PDB entry 9C4R | X-ray diffraction, 2.84 A resolution | chain A

[Chain A]
Molecule: Acetolactate synthase, chloroplastic
Source organism: Arabidopsis thaliana
Notes: EC 2.2.1.6
UniProt: P17597 (ILVB_ARATH); residues 86-667 here = UniProt positions 86-667
Amino-acid sequence (590 residues; each row starts with the number of its first residue):
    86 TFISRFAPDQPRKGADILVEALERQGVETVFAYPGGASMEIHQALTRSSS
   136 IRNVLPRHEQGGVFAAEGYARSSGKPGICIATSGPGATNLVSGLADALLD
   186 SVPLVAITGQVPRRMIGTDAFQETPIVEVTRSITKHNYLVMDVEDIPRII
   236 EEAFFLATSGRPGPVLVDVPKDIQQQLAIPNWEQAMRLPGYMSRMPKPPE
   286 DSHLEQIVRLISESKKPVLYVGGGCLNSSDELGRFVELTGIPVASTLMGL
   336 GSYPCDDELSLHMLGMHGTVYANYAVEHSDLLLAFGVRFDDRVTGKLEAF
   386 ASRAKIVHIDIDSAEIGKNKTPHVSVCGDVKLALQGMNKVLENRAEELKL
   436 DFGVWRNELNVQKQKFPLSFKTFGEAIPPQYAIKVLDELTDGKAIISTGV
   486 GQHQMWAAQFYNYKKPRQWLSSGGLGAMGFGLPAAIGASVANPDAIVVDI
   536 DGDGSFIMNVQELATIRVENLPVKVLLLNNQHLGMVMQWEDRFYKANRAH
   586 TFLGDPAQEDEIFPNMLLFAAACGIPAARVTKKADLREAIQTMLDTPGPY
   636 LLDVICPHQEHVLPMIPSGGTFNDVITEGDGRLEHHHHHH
Unresolved in the structure: 668-675
Construct notes: expression tag (668-675)
Modified positions: Cys-340 (3-sulfinoalanine; CSD)
Swiss-Prot annotation at these positions:
  - binding site (thiamine diphosphate): Glu-144, Gln-207, Gln-487, His-488, Gly-511 to Met-513, Asp-538 to Ser-540, Asn-565 to Met-570
  - binding site (FAD): Ser-186, Arg-246, Gly-308, Thr-331, Leu-332, Leu-349 to His-352, Gly-371 to Asp-375, Asp-395, Ile-396, Asp-414, Val-415, Gly-508, Gly-509
  - binding site ((R)-imazaquin): Lys-220, Arg-246
  - binding site (chlorimuron-ethyl): Lys-256, Asp-376, Arg-377, Trp-574, Ser-653
  - binding site (Mg(2+)): Asp-538, Asn-565, His-567
  - modified residue: Cys-340 (Cysteine sulfinic acid (-SO2H))
  - mutagenesis: Ala-122 (A122V: Reduced catalytic activity. Resistant to imidazolinone herbicides but not to sulfonylurea herbicides), Met-124 (M124E: Reduced catalytic activity. Resistant to imidazolinone herbicides and reduced sensitivity to sulfonylurea herbicides; M124I: No effect on catalytic activity ...), Pro-197 (P197S: In csr1-1/GH50; resistant to sulfonylurea but not to imidazolinone herbicides), Arg-199 (R199A/E: No effect on catalytic activity. Resistant to imidazolinone herbicides but not to sulfonylurea herbicides), Trp-574 (W574L: Increased catalytic activity. Resistant to imidazolinone and sulfonylurea herbicides; W574S: Slightly decreased catalytic activity. Resistant to imidazolinone and sulfonylurea herbicides), Ser-653 (S653A: No effect on catalytic activity or sensitivity to herbicides; S653F: No effect on catalytic activity. Resistant to imidazolinone herbicides and also slightly sulfonylurea-resistant ...)
Metal / ion sites: Mg2+: Asp-538, Asn-565, His-567 (together with AUJ)
Ligand contacts:
  - A1AUL (2-(2-chloroethoxy)-N-[(4-methoxy-6-methylpyrimidin-2-yl)carbamoyl]benzene-1-sulfonamide): Met-351, His-352, Asp-376, Arg-377, Met-570, Val-571, Trp-574, Ser-653, Gly-654
  - AUJ (2-[3-[(4-azanyl-2-methyl-pyrimidin-5-yl)methyl]-2-[(1S)-1-(dioxidanyl)-1-oxidanyl-ethyl]-4-methyl-1,3-thiazol-5-yl]ethyl phosphono hydrogen phosphate): Val-485, Gly-486, Gln-487, His-488, Gly-511, Ala-512, Met-513, Gly-537, Asp-538, Gly-539, Ser-540, Met-543, Asn-565, His-567, Leu-568, Gly-569, Met-570, Val-571, Leu-588
  - FAD (flavin-adenine dinucleotide): Leu-184, Asp-185, Ser-186, Arg-246, Tyr-305, Gly-307, Gly-308, Gly-309, Thr-331, Leu-332, Met-333, Met-348, Leu-349, Gly-350, Met-351, His-352, Gly-353, Gly-371, Val-372, Arg-373, Phe-374, Asp-375, Arg-377, Val-378, Ile-394, Asp-395, Ile-396, Asp-397, Glu-400, Gly-413, Asp-414, Val-415, Val-485, Gln-489, Met-490, Ser-507, Gly-508, Gly-509, Gly-511, Met-570
  - N-cyclohexyltaurine (NHE; 2-[N-cyclohexylamino]ethane sulfonic acid): Lys-220, His-221, Leu-241, Arg-272, Leu-273, Pro-274, Gly-275, Tyr-276
  - oxygen molecule (OXY): Trp-574, Phe-578, Tyr-579

[In short]
Chain A binds flavin-adenine dinucleotide, compound AUJ, compound A1AUL, N-cyclohexyltaurine and oxygen
molecule. Asp-538, Asn-565 and His-567 form the Mg2+ site. From UniProt: 16 thiamine diphosphate-binding
residues, 20 FAD-binding residues, (R)-imazaquin-binding residues Lys-220 and Arg-246 and 5
chlorimuron-ethyl-binding residues.
Chain A is Acetolactate synthase, chloroplastic (Arabidopsis thaliana); the structure, Crystal structure of
wild-type arabidopsis thaliana acetohydroxyacid synthase in complex with newly designed herbicide CMO, was
determined by X-ray diffraction together with 9C4P and 9C4Q from the same study.
